Entry 8Z90 (electron microscopy, 2.87 A resolution); this record covers chains C and E of the 5 polymer chains in the assembly.

Chain C:
Name: Polymerase basic protein 2
Organism: Thogoto virus (isolate SiAr 126)
Reference sequence: Q9YNA4 (PB2_THOGV); residue numbers follow UniProt; this construct covers 1-769
Chain sequence (827 residues; numbered 1 to 827; the number before each row is that of its first residue):
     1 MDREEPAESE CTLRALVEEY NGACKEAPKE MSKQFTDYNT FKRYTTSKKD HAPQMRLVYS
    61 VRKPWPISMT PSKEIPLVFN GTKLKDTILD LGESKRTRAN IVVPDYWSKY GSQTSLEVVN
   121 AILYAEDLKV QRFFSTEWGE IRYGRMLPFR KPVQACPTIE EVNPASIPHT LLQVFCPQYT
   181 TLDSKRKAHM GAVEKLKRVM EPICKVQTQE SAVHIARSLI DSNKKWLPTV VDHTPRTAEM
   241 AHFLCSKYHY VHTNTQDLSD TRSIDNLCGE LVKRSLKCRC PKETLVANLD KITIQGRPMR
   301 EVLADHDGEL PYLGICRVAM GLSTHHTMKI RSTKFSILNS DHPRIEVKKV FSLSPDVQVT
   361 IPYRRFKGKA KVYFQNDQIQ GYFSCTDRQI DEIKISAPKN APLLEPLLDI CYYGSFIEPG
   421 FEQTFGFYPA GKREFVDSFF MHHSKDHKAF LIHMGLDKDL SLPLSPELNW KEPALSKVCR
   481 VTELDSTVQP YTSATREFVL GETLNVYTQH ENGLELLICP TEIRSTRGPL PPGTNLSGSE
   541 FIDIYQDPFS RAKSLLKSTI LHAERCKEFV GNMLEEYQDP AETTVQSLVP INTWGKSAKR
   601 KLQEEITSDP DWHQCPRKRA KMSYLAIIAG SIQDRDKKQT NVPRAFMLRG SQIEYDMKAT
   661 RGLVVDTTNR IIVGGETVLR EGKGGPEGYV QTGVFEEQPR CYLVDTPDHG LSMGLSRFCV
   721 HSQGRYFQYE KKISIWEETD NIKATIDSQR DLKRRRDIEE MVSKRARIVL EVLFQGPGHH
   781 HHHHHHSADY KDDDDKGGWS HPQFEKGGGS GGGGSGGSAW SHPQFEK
Disordered / not traced: 1-9, 255-827
Sequence notes: expression tag (770-827)
Curated features (UniProtKB/Swiss-Prot):
  - motif: Lys753 to Arg756 (Nuclear localization signal)
From the paper describing this entry:
  - mutagenesis - F134A/W138A, Q295A/D547A/I653A, D547A/F549A: decreased catalytic activity

Chain E:
Molecule: 17-nt RNA strand
Sequence (17 nucleotides; each row starts with the number of its first residue):
     1 GACUGCCUGU UUUUGCU

Chain C / chain E interface:
Residue-residue contacts (10):
  Thr46(C) with U11(E), hydrogen bond to the base
  Ser47(C) with U11(E), base contact
  Lys48(C) with U10(E), hydrogen bond to the base; U11(E), hydrogen bond to the base; G15(E), salt bridge to the phosphate
  His51(C) with G15(E), hydrogen bond to the sugar; C16(E), salt bridge to the phosphate
  Met55(C) with G15(E), base contact
  Arg56(C) with U10(E), base contact
  Tyr59(C) with U10(E), hydrogen bond to the phosphate
Interface residues without a listed pair, chain C (9 interface residues in all): Lys49, Ala52

Summary:
9 residues of chain C and 4 residues of chain E are in contact, with 5 hydrogen bonds and 2 salt bridges.
Among the polar pairs are Thr46(C)-U11(E), Lys48(C)-U10(E) and Lys48(C)-U11(E). From the paper: F134A/W138A,
Q295A/D547A/I653A and D547A/F549A of chain C reduce catalytic activity.
Here chain C is Polymerase basic protein 2 (Thogoto virus (isolate SiAr 126)) and chain E is a 17-nt RNA
strand. Entry 8Z90 (Cryo-EM structure of Thogoto virus polymerase in transcription initiation conformation 2)
was determined by electron microscopy (same publication as 8Z85, 8Z8J, 8Z8N, 8Z8X, 8Z97, 8Z98 and 3 further
entries).
